Entry 5WZZ (X-ray diffraction, 2.10 A resolution); this record covers chains A and G.

# Chain A
Molecule: E3 ubiquitin-protein ligase SIAH1
Organism: Homo sapiens
Notes: EC 6.3.2.-
UniProt: Q8IUQ4 (SIAH1_HUMAN); residues 93-282 here = UniProt positions 93-282
Amino-acid sequence (190 residues; each row starts with the number of its first residue):
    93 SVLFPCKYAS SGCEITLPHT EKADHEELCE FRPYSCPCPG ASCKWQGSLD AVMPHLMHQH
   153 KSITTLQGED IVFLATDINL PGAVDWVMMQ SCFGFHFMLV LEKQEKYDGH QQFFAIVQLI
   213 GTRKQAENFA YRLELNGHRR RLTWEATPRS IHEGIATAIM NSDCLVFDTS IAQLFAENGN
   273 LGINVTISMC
Swiss-Prot annotation at these positions:
  - zinc finger: S93 to K153 (SIAH-type)
  - binding site (Zn(2+)): C98, C105, H117, C121, C128, C135, H147, H152

# Chain G
Molecule: Axin-1
Organism: Homo sapiens
UniProt: O15169 (AXIN1_HUMAN); numbering as in UniProt (aligned over 375-394)
Amino-acid sequence (20 residues; each row starts with the number of its first residue):
   375 YRVPKEVRVE PQKFAEELIH
Not modelled in the structure: 375-377, 388-394
What the authors report for this chain:
  - mutagenesis - V383A, P385A: abolished binding to Siah1a
  - mutagenesis - V383A, P385A: unchanged binding to GSK3beta
  - mutagenesis - L392P: abolished binding to GSK3beta
  - mutagenesis - L392P: unchanged binding to SBD of SIAH1
  - mutagenesis - L392P: increased binding to Siah1a

# Interface between chain A and chain G
Contacting residue pairs - 29 pairs, chain A then chain G:
  P131(A) - Q386(G)
  T156(A) - V381(G)
  L158(A) - V381(G)  hydrophobic
  D162(A) - P378(G)
  I163(A) - K379(G)
  V164(A) - K379(G)  hydrogen bond (backbone-backbone)
  V164(A) - E380(G)
  V164(A) - V381(G)  hydrogen bond (backbone-backbone)
  F165(A) - V383(G)  hydrophobic
  L166(A) - E380(G)
  L166(A) - V381(G)  hydrogen bond (backbone-backbone)
  L166(A) - R382(G)
  L166(A) - V383(G)  hydrogen bond (backbone-backbone)
  A167(A) - V383(G)
  T168(A) - R382(G)
  T168(A) - V383(G)  hydrogen bond (backbone-backbone)
  T168(A) - E384(G)
  T168(A) - P385(G)
  V176(A) - P385(G)  hydrophobic
  D177(A) - P385(G)
  D177(A) - Q386(G)  hydrogen bond (backbone-backbone)
  W178(A) - V383(G)
  W178(A) - E384(G)
  W178(A) - P385(G)
  V179(A) - V383(G)
  V179(A) - Q386(G)
  M180(A) - V381(G)  hydrophobic
  M180(A) - V383(G)  hydrophobic
  N272(A) - R382(G)
Interface residues without a listed pair, chain A (19 interface residues in all): C130, S154, D169
Interface residues without a listed pair, chain G (10 interface residues in all): K387
Interface features reported in the paper:
  - pairs named by the authors: T156(A)-V381(G) (hydrophobic contact), L158(A)-V381(G) (hydrophobic contact), T168(A)-V383(G) (hydrophobic contact)
  - interface residues, chain A: S154(A), D162(A), A175(A)
  - hot spots on chain G (mutagenesis) - V383A, P385A: abolished binding to E3 ubiquitin-protein ligase SIAH1 (chain A)

# Overview
19 residues of chain A face 10 of chain G across their interface, with 6 hydrogen bonds. Backbone hydrogen
bonds pair V164(A)-K379(G), V164(A)-V381(G) and L166(A)-V381(G). The authors report hydrophobic contacts
between T156(A) and V381(G), L158(A) and V381(G) and T168(A) and V383(G). From the paper: V383A and P385A of
chain G abolish binding to Siah1a; interface residues S154(A), D162(A) and A175(A).
Here chain A is E3 ubiquitin-protein ligase SIAH1 and chain G is Axin-1, both from Homo sapiens. Entry 5WZZ
(The SIAH E3 ubiquitin ligases promote Wnt/ beta-catenin signaling through mediating Wnt-induced Axin
degradation) was determined by X-ray diffraction.
